3IAS - chains 4 and 5 of the 8 polymer chains in the assembly; structure by X-ray diffraction, 3.15 A resolution.

Chain 4:
Protein: NADH-quinone oxidoreductase subunit 4
Organism: Thermus thermophilus
Notes: EC 1.6.99.5
UniProtKB: Q56220 (NQO4_THET8); numbering as in UniProt (aligned over 1-409)
Sequence (409 residues; row label = number of the first residue in the row):
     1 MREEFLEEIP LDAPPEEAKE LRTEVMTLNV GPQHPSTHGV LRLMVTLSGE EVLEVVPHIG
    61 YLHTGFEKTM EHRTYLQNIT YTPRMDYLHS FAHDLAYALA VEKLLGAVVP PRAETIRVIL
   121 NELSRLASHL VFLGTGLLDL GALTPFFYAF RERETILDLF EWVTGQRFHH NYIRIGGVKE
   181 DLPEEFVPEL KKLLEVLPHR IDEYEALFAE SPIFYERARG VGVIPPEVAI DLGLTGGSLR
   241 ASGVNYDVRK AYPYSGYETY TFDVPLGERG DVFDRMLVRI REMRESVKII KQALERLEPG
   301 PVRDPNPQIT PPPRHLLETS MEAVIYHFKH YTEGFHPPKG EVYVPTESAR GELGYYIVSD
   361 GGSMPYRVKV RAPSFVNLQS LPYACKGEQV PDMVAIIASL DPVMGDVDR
Disordered / not traced: 1-25, 32-38
Reported in the primary citation:
  - catalytic residues: Tyr-87 (proposed by the authors, not directly observed)

Chain 5:
Protein: NADH-quinone oxidoreductase subunit 5
Organism: Thermus thermophilus
Notes: EC 1.6.99.5
UniProtKB: Q56219 (NQO5_THET8); residues 1-207 here = UniProt positions 1-207
Sequence (207 residues; numbered 1 to 207; the number before each row is that of its first residue):
     1 MRLERVLEEA RAKGYPIEDN GLGNLWVVLP RERFKEEMAH YKAMGFNFLA DIVGLDYLTY
    61 PDPRPERFAV VYELVSLPGW KDGDGSRFFV RVYVPEEDPR LPTVTDLWGS ANFLEREVYD
   121 LFGIVFEGHP DLRKILTPED LEGHPLRKDY PLGETPTLFR EGRYIIPAEF RAALTGKDPG
   181 LTFYKGGSRK GYRSLWADLK KAREVKG
Disordered / not traced: 197-207

Interface between chain 4 and chain 5:
Pairs across the interface (130; chain 4 residue first):
  His-58(4) / Arg-133(5)
  Ile-59(4) / Ile-135(5)
  Ile-59(4) / Leu-136(5)  hydrophobic
  Gly-60(4) / Leu-136(5)
  His-63(4) / Leu-136(5)
  Glu-67(4) / Glu-117(5)
  Glu-67(4) / Leu-146(5)
  Lys-68(4) / Pro-145(5)  hydrogen bond (side chain-backbone)
  Lys-68(4) / Leu-146(5)
  Lys-68(4) / Arg-147(5)  hydrogen bond (side chain-backbone)
  Lys-68(4) / Tyr-150(5)  hydrogen bond (side chain-backbone)
  Lys-68(4) / Leu-152(5)
  Thr-69(4) / Leu-152(5)
  Glu-71(4) / Leu-146(5)
  Glu-71(4) / Lys-148(5)  salt bridge
  His-72(4) / Leu-152(5)
  His-72(4) / Arg-171(5)  hydrogen bond (backbone-side chain)
  Arg-73(4) / Arg-171(5)
  Lys-103(4) / Leu-22(5)  hydrogen bond (side chain-backbone)
  Leu-104(4) / Leu-22(5)  hydrophobic
  Leu-104(4) / Arg-193(5)  hydrogen bond (backbone-side chain)
  Leu-105(4) / Tyr-192(5)
  Leu-105(4) / Arg-193(5)
  Leu-105(4) / Ser-194(5)  hydrogen bond (backbone-backbone)
  Gly-106(4) / Arg-193(5)
  Gly-106(4) / Ser-194(5)
  Pro-226(4) / Trp-80(5)  hydrophobic
  Glu-227(4) / Trp-80(5)  hydrogen bond
  Ile-230(4) / Asn-47(5)
  Ile-230(4) / Leu-77(5)  hydrophobic
  Asp-231(4) / Leu-107(5)
  Asp-231(4) / Trp-108(5)
  Asp-231(4) / Gly-109(5)  hydrogen bond (backbone-backbone)
  Asp-231(4) / Ser-110(5)  hydrogen bond (backbone-side chain)
  Leu-232(4) / Gly-109(5)
  Leu-232(4) / Ser-110(5)  hydrogen bond (backbone-side chain)
  Gly-233(4) / Phe-48(5)
  Gly-233(4) / Ser-110(5)  hydrogen bond (backbone-side chain)
  Thr-235(4) / Phe-48(5)
  Gly-243(4) / Trp-80(5)
  Asn-245(4) / Gly-79(5)  hydrogen bond (backbone-backbone)
  Tyr-246(4) / Leu-77(5)  hydrophobic
  Tyr-246(4) / Pro-78(5)
  Tyr-246(4) / Arg-87(5)  hydrogen bond
  Tyr-252(4) / Val-75(5)
  Tyr-252(4) / Gly-85(5)  hydrogen bond (side chain-backbone)
  Tyr-252(4) / Arg-87(5)
  Asn-306(4) / Tyr-192(5)  hydrogen bond
  Asn-306(4) / Ser-194(5)  hydrogen bond
  Gln-308(4) / Ser-188(5)
  Gln-308(4) / Tyr-192(5)
  Lys-329(4) / Arg-189(5)
  Thr-332(4) / Ala-172(5)
  Thr-332(4) / Ala-173(5)
  Glu-333(4) / Ala-172(5)
  Glu-333(4) / Leu-174(5)
  Glu-333(4) / Arg-189(5)  salt bridge
  His-336(4) / Leu-174(5)
  His-336(4) / Lys-185(5)
  His-336(4) / Arg-189(5)  hydrogen bond (side chain-backbone)
  His-336(4) / Gly-191(5)
  His-336(4) / Tyr-192(5)  hydrogen bond (backbone-backbone)
  Pro-337(4) / Tyr-192(5)
  Pro-338(4) / Tyr-192(5)
  Pro-338(4) / Arg-193(5)
  Lys-339(4) / Tyr-60(5)
  Lys-339(4) / Asp-62(5)  salt bridge
  Gly-340(4) / Tyr-60(5)
  Glu-341(4) / Asn-20(5)  hydrogen bond (backbone-side chain)
  Glu-341(4) / Trp-26(5)
  Glu-341(4) / Leu-55(5)
  Glu-341(4) / Tyr-57(5)  hydrogen bond
  Glu-341(4) / Arg-91(5)  salt bridge
  Val-342(4) / Leu-22(5)  hydrophobic
  Val-342(4) / Asn-24(5)
  Tyr-343(4) / Asn-24(5)  hydrogen bond (backbone-side chain)
  Tyr-343(4) / Glu-73(5)
  Tyr-343(4) / Arg-87(5)
  Tyr-343(4) / Phe-89(5)  hydrophobic
  Pro-345(4) / Arg-87(5)
  Glu-352(4) / Ala-50(5)
  Glu-352(4) / Glu-73(5)
  Glu-352(4) / Arg-87(5)  salt bridge
  Tyr-356(4) / Trp-26(5)  hydrogen bond
  Tyr-356(4) / Val-53(5)  hydrophobic
  Tyr-356(4) / Leu-55(5)  hydrophobic
  Tyr-356(4) / Val-71(5)
  Tyr-356(4) / Phe-89(5)  hydrophobic
  Tyr-356(4) / Arg-91(5)
  Ser-359(4) / Tyr-60(5)  hydrogen bond (backbone-side chain)
  Asp-360(4) / Tyr-60(5)
  Asp-360(4) / Pro-61(5)
  Asp-360(4) / Thr-175(5)
  Asp-360(4) / Gly-176(5)  hydrogen bond (side chain-backbone)
  Asp-360(4) / Lys-177(5)
  Gly-361(4) / Lys-185(5)
  Gly-361(4) / Lys-190(5)
  Gly-362(4) / Leu-174(5)
  Gly-362(4) / Gly-176(5)
  Ser-363(4) / Ala-173(5)
  Ser-363(4) / Leu-174(5)  hydrogen bond (backbone-backbone)
  Met-364(4) / Ala-173(5)  hydrophobic
  Met-364(4) / Leu-174(5)
  Met-364(4) / Thr-175(5)
  Tyr-366(4) / Asp-56(5)  hydrogen bond (side chain-backbone)
  Tyr-366(4) / Tyr-57(5)
  Tyr-366(4) / Leu-58(5)  hydrogen bond (side chain-backbone)
  Tyr-366(4) / Thr-59(5)  hydrogen bond (side chain-backbone)
  Tyr-366(4) / Tyr-60(5)  hydrogen bond (side chain-backbone)
  Tyr-366(4) / Lys-148(5)  hydrogen bond (backbone-side chain)
  Arg-367(4) / Gly-54(5)  hydrogen bond (side chain-backbone)
  Arg-367(4) / Phe-122(5)
  Arg-367(4) / Leu-146(5)
  Lys-369(4) / Asp-51(5)
  Lys-369(4) / Ile-52(5)
  Lys-369(4) / Val-53(5)
  Lys-369(4) / Glu-117(5)  salt bridge
  Arg-371(4) / Ala-50(5)  hydrogen bond (side chain-backbone)
  Arg-371(4) / Asp-51(5)  salt bridge
  Phe-375(4) / Phe-113(5)
  Phe-375(4) / Glu-117(5)
  Phe-375(4) / Ile-135(5)  hydrophobic
  Val-376(4) / Leu-114(5)  hydrophobic
  Leu-378(4) / Phe-113(5)
  Gln-379(4) / Gly-109(5)
  Gln-379(4) / Ser-110(5)  hydrogen bond (side chain-backbone)
  Gln-379(4) / Asn-112(5)
  Gln-379(4) / Phe-113(5)  hydrogen bond (side chain-backbone)
  Asp-408(4) / Leu-136(5)
  Arg-409(4) / Glu-117(5)  salt bridge
Other interface residues (no listed pair), chain 4 (65 interface residues in all): Pro-57, Leu-239, Val-244, Ala-251, Ile-309, Val-358, Val-370, Val-407
Other interface residues (no listed pair), chain 5 (69 interface residues in all): Lys-42, Arg-64, Lys-81, Ser-86, Leu-121, Glu-154

Overview:
The interface between chain 4 and chain 5 involves 65 residues on one side and 69 on the other, with 35
hydrogen bonds and 8 salt bridges. Among the polar pairs are Glu-71(4)/Lys-148(5), Glu-333(4)/Arg-189(5) and
Lys-339(4)/Asp-62(5). The paper reports the catalytic residue Tyr-87(4).
Here chain 4 is NADH-quinone oxidoreductase subunit 4 and chain 5 is NADH-quinone oxidoreductase subunit 5,
both from Thermus thermophilus. Entry 3IAS (Crystal structure of the hydrophilic domain of respiratory complex
I from Thermus thermophilus, oxidized, 4 mol/ASU ...) was determined by X-ray diffraction, deposited together
with 3I9V and 3IAM.
